8YWF - chains B and G of the 6 polymer chains in the assembly; structure by electron microscopy, 2.74 A resolution.

== Chain B ==
Protein: Guanine nucleotide-binding protein G(I)/G(S)/G(T) subunit beta-1
Organism: Homo sapiens
Reference sequence: P62873 (GBB1_HUMAN); numbering as in UniProt (aligned over 2-340)
Sequence (397 residues; each row starts with the number of its first residue; numbers below 1 keep their minus sign (His-30 is residue -30)):
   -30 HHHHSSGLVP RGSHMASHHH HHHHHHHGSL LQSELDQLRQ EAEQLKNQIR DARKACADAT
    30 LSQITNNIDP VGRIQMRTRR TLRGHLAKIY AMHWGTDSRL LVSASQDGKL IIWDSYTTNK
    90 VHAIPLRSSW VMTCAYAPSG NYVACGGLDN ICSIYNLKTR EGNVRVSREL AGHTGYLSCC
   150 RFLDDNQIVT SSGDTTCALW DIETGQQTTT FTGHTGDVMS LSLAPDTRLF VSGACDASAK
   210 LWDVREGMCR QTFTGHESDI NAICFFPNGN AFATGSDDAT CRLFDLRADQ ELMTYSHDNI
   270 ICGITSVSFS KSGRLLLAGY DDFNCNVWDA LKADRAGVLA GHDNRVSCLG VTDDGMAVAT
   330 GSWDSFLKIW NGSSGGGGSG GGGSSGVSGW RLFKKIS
Not modelled in the structure: -30 to 2, 341-366
Sequence notes: expression tag (-30 to 1, 341-366)
Swiss-Prot annotation at these positions:
  - modified residue: Ser2 (N-acetylserine), His266 (Phosphohistidine)

== Chain G ==
Protein: Guanine nucleotide-binding protein G(I)/G(S)/G(O) subunit gamma-2
Organism: Homo sapiens
Reference sequence: P59768 (GBG2_HUMAN); residue numbers follow UniProt; this construct covers 1-71
Sequence (71 residues; each row starts with the number of its first residue):
     1 MASNNTASIA QARKLVEQLK MEANIDRIKV SKAAADLMAY CEAHAKEDPL LTPVPASENP
    61 FREKKFFCAI L
Not modelled in the structure: 1-4, 64-71
Swiss-Prot annotation at these positions:
  - modified residue: Ala2 (N-acetylalanine), Cys68 (Cysteine methyl ester)
  - lipidation: Cys68 (S-geranylgeranyl cysteine)

== Interface between chain B and chain G ==
Residue-residue contacts (69):
  Glu3(B) with Ile9(G)
  Leu4(B) with Ala12(G), hydrophobic
  Leu7(B) with Ala12(G), hydrophobic
  Ala11(B) with Leu19(G)
  Leu14(B) with Leu19(G), hydrophobic; Ala23(G), hydrophobic
  Gln17(B) with Ala23(G)
  Ile18(B) with Leu19(G), hydrophobic; Ala23(G), hydrophobic
  Ala21(B) with Arg27(G)
  Cys25(B) with Arg27(G); Ile28(G); Lys29(G); Val30(G), hydrogen bond (backbone-backbone)
  Ala26(B) with Val30(G), hydrophobic
  Asp27(B) with Lys29(G); Val30(G); Ser31(G), hydrogen bond
  Ala28(B) with Val30(G)
  Leu30(B) with Ala34(G), hydrophobic
  Ile33(B) with Ser31(G); Ala34(G), hydrophobic
  Ile37(B) with Met38(G), hydrophobic
  Val40(B) with Leu51(G), hydrophobic
  Ile43(B) with Leu50(G)
  Arg48(B) with Phe61(G); Arg62(G)
  Arg49(B) with Phe61(G), hydrogen bond (side chain-backbone)
  Ser84(B) with Phe61(G)
  Tyr85(B) with Pro60(G), hydrophobic; Phe61(G), hydrophobic
  Cys218(B) with Gln18(G), hydrogen bond (backbone-side chain); Glu22(G), hydrogen bond
  Arg219(B) with Glu22(G)
  Gln220(B) with Ile25(G)
  Thr221(B) with Glu22(G), hydrogen bond
  Phe235(B) with Leu37(G), hydrophobic; Tyr40(G), hydrophobic; Cys41(G), hydrophobic
  Pro236(B) with Tyr40(G), hydrogen bond (backbone-side chain)
  Asn237(B) with Tyr40(G), hydrogen bond (backbone-side chain)
  Leu252(B) with Leu37(G), hydrophobic
  Asp254(B) with Ala33(G)
  Arg256(B) with Arg27(G); Ile28(G), hydrogen bond (backbone-backbone); Asp36(G), salt bridge
  Ala257(B) with Ile28(G)
  Asp258(B) with Arg27(G), salt bridge
  Gln259(B) with Val30(G)
  Leu261(B) with Val30(G), hydrophobic
  Ser279(B) with Asp48(G)
  Lys280(B) with Glu47(G), salt bridge; Asp48(G)
  Ser281(B) with Tyr40(G); Cys41(G); His44(G); Asp48(G), hydrogen bond
  Arg283(B) with Leu51(G)
  Leu284(B) with Leu50(G); Leu51(G)
  Leu300(B) with Met38(G), hydrophobic
  Val320(B) with Leu50(G), hydrophobic
  Gly324(B) with Pro49(G); Leu50(G)
  Met325(B) with Phe61(G), hydrophobic
  Ala326(B) with Phe61(G), hydrophobic
  Ile338(B) with Phe61(G), hydrophobic
  Asn340(B) with Asn59(G); Phe61(G)
Interface residues without a listed pair, chain B (53 interface residues in all): Arg8, Lys15, Ala240, Gly282, Ala299, Trp339
Interface residues without a listed pair, chain G (36 interface residues in all): Ser8, Arg13, Leu15, Val16, Lys20, Lys32, Ala45

== In short ==
53 residues of chain B face 36 of chain G across their interface, with 10 hydrogen bonds and 3 salt bridges.
Polar pairs include Arg256(B)-Asp36(G), Asp258(B)-Arg27(G) and Lys280(B)-Glu47(G).
Chain B is Guanine nucleotide-binding protein G(I)/G(S)/G(T) subunit beta-1 and chain G is Guanine
nucleotide-binding protein G(I)/G(S)/G(O) subunit gamma-2, both from Homo sapiens; the structure, Cryo-EM
structure of GLP1 complex bound with Retatrutide, was determined by electron microscopy.
